8SYI - chains D and N of the 10 polymer chains in the assembly; structure by electron microscopy, 2.94 A resolution.

[Chain D]
Protein: DNA-directed RNA polymerase subunit gamma
Organism: Synechococcus elongatus
Notes: EC 2.7.7.6
UniProtKB: P42079 (RPOC1_SYNE7); residues 1-624 here = UniProt positions 1-624
Amino-acid sequence (624 residues; each row starts with the number of its first residue):
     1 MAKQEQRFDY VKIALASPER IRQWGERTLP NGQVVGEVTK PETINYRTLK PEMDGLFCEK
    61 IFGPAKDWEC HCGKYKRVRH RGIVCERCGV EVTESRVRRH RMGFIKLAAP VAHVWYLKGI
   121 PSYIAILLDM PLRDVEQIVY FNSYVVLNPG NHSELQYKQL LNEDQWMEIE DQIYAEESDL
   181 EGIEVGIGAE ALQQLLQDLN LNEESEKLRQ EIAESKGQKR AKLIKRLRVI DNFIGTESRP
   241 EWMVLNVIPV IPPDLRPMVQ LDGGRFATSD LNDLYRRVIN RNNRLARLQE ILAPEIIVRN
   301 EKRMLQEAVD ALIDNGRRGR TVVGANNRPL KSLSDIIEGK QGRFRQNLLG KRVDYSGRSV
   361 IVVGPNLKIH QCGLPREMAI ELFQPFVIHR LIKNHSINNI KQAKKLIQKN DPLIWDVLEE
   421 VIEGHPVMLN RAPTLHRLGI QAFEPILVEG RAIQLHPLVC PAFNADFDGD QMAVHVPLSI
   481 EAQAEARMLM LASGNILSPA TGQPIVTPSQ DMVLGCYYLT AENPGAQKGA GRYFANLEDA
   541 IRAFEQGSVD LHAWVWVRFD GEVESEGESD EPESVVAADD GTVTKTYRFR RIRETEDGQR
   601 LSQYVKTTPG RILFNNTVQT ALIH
Not modelled in the structure: 1-4
Metal / ion sites: Zn2+: Cys70, Cys72, Cys85, Cys88; Mg2+: Asp468, Asp470 (shared with 1 residue of chain R)
Swiss-Prot annotation at these positions:
  - binding site (Zn(2+)): Cys70, Cys72, Cys85, Cys88
  - binding site (Mg(2+)): Asp466, Asp468, Asp470

[Chain N]
Molecule: 40-nt DNA strand
Sequence (40 nucleotides; row label = number of the first residue in the row):
     1 GGGCGCATGC TGCTCTACCT CTCCATGACG GCGACTGCCC
Not modelled in the structure: 1-3

[Chain D / chain N interface]
Pairs across the interface - 9 pairs, chain D then chain N:
  Tyr46(D) - DT14(N)  hydrogen bond to the phosphate
  Tyr46(D) - DC15(N)  phosphate contact
  Arg47(D) - DT14(N)  phosphate contact
  Arg47(D) - DC15(N)  salt bridge to the phosphate
  Arg277(D) - DC19(N)  salt bridge to the phosphate
  Arg281(D) - DC19(N)  salt bridge to the phosphate
  Arg284(D) - DC18(N)  salt bridge to the phosphate
  Arg303(D) - DT20(N)  salt bridge to the phosphate
  Met304(D) - DC19(N)  phosphate contact
Also at the interface, not in a pair above, chain D (13 interface residues in all): Ile120, Leu132, Lys225, Arg276, Glu307, Arg320
Also at the interface, not in a pair above, chain N (10 interface residues in all): DA17, DC21, DC23, DA34, DC35

[In short]
Chain D and chain N form an interface of 13 and 10 residues respectively; the contacts include 1 hydrogen bond
and 5 salt bridges. Among the polar pairs are Tyr46(D)-DT14(N), Arg47(D)-DC15(N) and Arg277(D)-DC19(N).
Chain D is DNA-directed RNA polymerase subunit gamma (Synechococcus elongatus) and chain N is a 40-nt DNA
strand; the structure, Cyanobacterial RNAP-EC, was determined by electron microscopy (same publication as 8URW
and 8EMB).
